1ZHL - chains A and C of the 3 polymer chains in the assembly; structure by X-ray diffraction, 1.50 A resolution.

# Chain A
Molecule: HLA class I histocompatibility antigen, B-35 alpha chain
Source organism: Homo sapiens
Notes: fragment: Extracellular domains alpha 1
UniProtKB: P30685 (1B35_HUMAN); residues 1-276 here correspond to UniProt positions 25-300 (UniProt number = residue number + 24)
Chain sequence (276 residues; numbered 1 to 276; the number before each row is that of its first residue):
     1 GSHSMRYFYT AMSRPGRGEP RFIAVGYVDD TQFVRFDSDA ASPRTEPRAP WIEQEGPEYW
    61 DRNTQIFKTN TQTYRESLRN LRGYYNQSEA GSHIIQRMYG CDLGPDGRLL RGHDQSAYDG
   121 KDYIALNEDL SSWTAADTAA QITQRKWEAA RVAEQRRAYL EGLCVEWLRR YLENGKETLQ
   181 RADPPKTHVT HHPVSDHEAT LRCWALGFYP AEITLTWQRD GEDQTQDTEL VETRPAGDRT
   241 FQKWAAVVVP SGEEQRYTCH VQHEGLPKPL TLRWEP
Disulfides: C101-C164, C203-C259

# Chain C
Molecule: EBV-peptide LPEPLPQGQLTAY
Chain sequence (13 residues; row label = number of the first residue in the row):
     1 LPEPLPQGQL TAY

# Chain A / chain C interface
Residue-residue contacts (47; chain A residue first):
  M5(A) - L1(C)
  Y7(A) - L1(C)  hydrogen bond (side chain-backbone)
  Y7(A) - P2(C)
  Y9(A) - P2(C)
  Y59(A) - L1(C)  hydrophobic
  R62(A) - L1(C)
  N63(A) - L1(C)
  N63(A) - P2(C)
  I66(A) - P2(C)  hydrophobic
  I66(A) - E3(C)
  I66(A) - P4(C)  hydrophobic
  F67(A) - P2(C)  hydrophobic
  T69(A) - L5(C)
  N70(A) - L10(C)
  T73(A) - L10(C)
  T73(A) - A12(C)
  Y74(A) - Y13(C)  hydrogen bond
  E76(A) - A12(C)
  S77(A) - A12(C)
  S77(A) - Y13(C)  hydrogen bond (side chain-backbone)
  N80(A) - Y13(C)
  L81(A) - Y13(C)  hydrophobic
  Y84(A) - Y13(C)  hydrogen bond (side chain-backbone)
  I95(A) - Y13(C)
  R97(A) - E3(C)  salt bridge
  Y99(A) - P2(C)
  Y99(A) - E3(C)  hydrogen bond (side chain-backbone)
  S116(A) - Y13(C)  hydrogen bond
  Y123(A) - Y13(C)  hydrophobic
  T143(A) - Y13(C)  hydrogen bond (side chain-backbone)
  K146(A) - T11(C)
  K146(A) - A12(C)
  K146(A) - Y13(C)  hydrogen bond (side chain-backbone)
  W147(A) - T11(C)
  W147(A) - A12(C)  hydrogen bond (side chain-backbone)
  W147(A) - Y13(C)  hydrophobic
  A150(A) - T11(C)
  V152(A) - T11(C)
  Q155(A) - P6(C)
  R156(A) - E3(C)  salt bridge
  Y159(A) - L1(C)  hydrogen bond (side chain-backbone)
  Y159(A) - P2(C)
  Y159(A) - E3(C)
  Y159(A) - P4(C)
  L163(A) - P4(C)  hydrophobic
  W167(A) - L1(C)  hydrophobic
  Y171(A) - L1(C)  hydrogen bond (side chain-backbone)
Interface residues without a listed pair, chain A (35 interface residues in all): Q65, Q96

# Overview
35 residues of chain A and 10 residues of chain C are in contact, with 11 hydrogen bonds and 2 salt bridges.
Among the polar pairs are R97(A)-E3(C), R156(A)-E3(C) and Y7(A)-L1(C).
Chain A is HLA class I histocompatibility antigen, B-35 alpha chain (Homo sapiens) and chain C is EBV-peptide
LPEPLPQGQLTAY; the structure, Crystal structure of HLA-B*3508 presenting 13-mer EBV antigen LPEPLPQGQLTAY, was
determined by X-ray diffraction (same publication as 1ZHK).
